Entry 4MQ7 (X-ray diffraction, 2.60 A resolution); this record covers chains A and B.

== Chain A ==
Protein: Antigen-presenting glycoprotein CD1d, Cd1d1 protein
Source organism: Homo sapiens
Notes: fragment: human CD1d alpha1, 2 domains fused with murine alpha3 domain; engineered mutation(s): residues from N-terminus through 184 are human sequence, residues from 185 to C-terminus are murine sequence
Reference sequence: chimeric construct of P15813, Q7TMK5: residues 3-184 from P15813 (CD1D_HUMAN) positions 21-202 (UniProt number = residue number + 18); residues 185-277 from Q7TMK5 positions 74-166 (UniProt number = residue number - 111)
Sequence (281 residues; row label = number of the first residue in the row; numbering starts at 0):
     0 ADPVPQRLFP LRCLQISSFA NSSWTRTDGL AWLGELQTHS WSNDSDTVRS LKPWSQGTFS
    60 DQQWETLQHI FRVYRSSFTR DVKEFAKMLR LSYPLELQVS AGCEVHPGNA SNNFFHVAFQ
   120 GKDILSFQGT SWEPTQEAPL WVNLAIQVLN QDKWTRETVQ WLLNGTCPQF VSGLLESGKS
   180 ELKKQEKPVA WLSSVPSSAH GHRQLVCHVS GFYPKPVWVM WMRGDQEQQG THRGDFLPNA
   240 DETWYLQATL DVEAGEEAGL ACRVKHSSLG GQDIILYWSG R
Not modelled in the structure: 0-5, 106-110, 279-280
Sequence notes: expression tag (0-2, 278-280)
Disulfide bonds: C102-C166, C206-C261
Covalently attached groups: N-acetylglucosamine (NAG) linked to N42
Residues lining bound ligands: cis-tetracosenoyl sulfatide (CIS; (15Z)-N-((1S,2R,3E)-2-hydroxy-1-{[(3-O-sulfo-beta-D-galactopyranosyl)oxy]methyl}heptadec-3-enyl)tetracos-15-enamide): L10, C12, L13, Q14, G28, L29, A30, H38, W40, V47, W63, L66, I69, F70, V72, Y73, S76, F77, D80, V81, F84, L90, L94, L96, V98, A100, F114, V116, F118, L124, W131, L148, D151, W153, T154, T157, V158, L161, F169
UniProt features mapped onto this chain:
  - binding site (a D-galactosylceramide): D80, D151 to T154
  - glycosylation (N-linked (GlcNAc...) asparagine): N20, N42, N108, N163

== Chain B ==
Protein: Beta-2-microglobulin
Source organism: Mus musculus
Notes: fragment: Beta-2-microglobulin
Reference sequence: P01887 (B2MG_MOUSE); residues 1-99 here correspond to UniProt positions 21-119 (UniProt number = residue number + 20)
Sequence (99 residues; numbered 1 to 99; the number before each row is that of its first residue):
     1 IQKTPQIQVY SRHPPENGKP NILNCYVTQF HPPHIEIQML KNGKKIPKVE MSDMSFSKDW
    61 SFYILAHTEF TPTETDTYAC RVKHASMAEP KTVYWDRDM
Not modelled in the structure: 99
Disulfide bonds: C25-C80

== Chain A / chain B interface ==
Pairs across the interface (56; chain A residue first):
  L13(A) - S55(B)
  L13(A) - F56(B)  hydrophobic
  Q14(A) - F56(B)
  I15(A) - M54(B)
  I15(A) - F56(B)  hydrophobic
  I15(A) - F62(B)  hydrophobic
  S17(A) - P33(B)
  S17(A) - H34(B)
  W23(A) - H34(B)
  L29(A) - M54(B)
  L29(A) - S55(B)
  W31(A) - S55(B)  hydrogen bond
  W31(A) - Y63(B)
  Q36(A) - D53(B)  hydrogen bond
  S39(A) - D53(B)  hydrogen bond
  E95(A) - P32(B)
  E95(A) - P33(B)
  E95(A) - H34(B)  salt bridge
  Q97(A) - H31(B)
  Q97(A) - F56(B)
  Q97(A) - W60(B)  hydrogen bond (side chain-backbone)
  Q97(A) - F62(B)
  V98(A) - F56(B)
  S99(A) - W60(B)
  H115(A) - W60(B)
  A117(A) - W60(B)  hydrophobic
  Q119(A) - H31(B)
  G120(A) - H31(B)
  G120(A) - W60(B)
  D122(A) - W60(B)  hydrogen bond
  V188(A) - P14(B)  hydrophobic
  W190(A) - S11(B)
  W190(A) - H13(B)
  W190(A) - P14(B)  hydrophobic
  W190(A) - P15(B)
  S192(A) - D98(B)
  S193(A) - D98(B)
  V194(A) - D98(B)
  S209(A) - R12(B)  hydrogen bond (side chain-backbone)
  G210(A) - R12(B)
  L236(A) - Q8(B)
  L236(A) - Y10(B)
  L236(A) - Y26(B)  hydrophobic
  P237(A) - Y10(B)  hydrogen bond (backbone-side chain)
  P237(A) - Y26(B)
  P237(A) - L65(B)
  N238(A) - Y10(B)
  N238(A) - R12(B)
  N238(A) - N24(B)  hydrogen bond
  N238(A) - L65(B)
  A239(A) - L65(B)
  A239(A) - H67(B)
  D240(A) - R12(B)  salt bridge
  T242(A) - R12(B)
  Y244(A) - Y10(B)  hydrophobic
  Y244(A) - S11(B)
Other interface residues (no listed pair), chain A (35 interface residues in all): V116, K121, R202
Other interface residues (no listed pair), chain B (25 interface residues in all): I1, D96

== Summary ==
Chain A and chain B form an interface of 35 and 25 residues respectively; the contacts include 8 hydrogen
bonds and 2 salt bridges. Polar pairs include E95(A)-H34(B), D240(A)-R12(B) and W31(A)-S55(B). Chain A binds
cis-tetracosenoyl sulfatide. N-acetylglucosamine is covalently linked to N42(A).
Chain A is Antigen-presenting glycoprotein CD1d, Cd1d1 protein (Homo sapiens) and chain B is
Beta-2-microglobulin (Mus musculus); the structure, Structure of human CD1d-sulfatide, was determined by X-ray
diffraction together with 4MNG, 4MNH and 4NDM from the same study.
